8FNC - chains 7 and 8 of the 8 polymer chains in the assembly; structure by electron microscopy, 3.30 A resolution.

== Chain 7 ==
Molecule: RxLR effector protein
From: Trypanosoma brucei
UniProtKB: Q384B4 (Q384B4_TRYB2); residues 1-174 here = UniProt positions 1-174
Amino-acid sequence (174 residues; row label = number of the first residue in the row):
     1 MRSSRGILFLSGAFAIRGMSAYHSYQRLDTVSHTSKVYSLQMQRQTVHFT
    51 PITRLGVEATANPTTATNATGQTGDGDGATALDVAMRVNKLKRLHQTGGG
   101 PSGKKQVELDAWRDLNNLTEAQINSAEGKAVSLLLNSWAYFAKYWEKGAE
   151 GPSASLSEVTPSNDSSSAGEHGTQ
Unresolved in the structure: 1-79, 150-174

== Chain 8 ==
Molecule: Mitochondrial RNA binding complex 1 subunit
From: Trypanosoma brucei
UniProtKB: Q389W4 (Q389W4_TRYB2); numbering as in UniProt (aligned over 1-545)
Amino-acid sequence (545 residues; each row starts with the number of its first residue):
     1 MLNVLSSTASAALATVVVARPSALHLIFERCKLNLVEFTAQDVYQICTTA
    51 YNMDTLGMLQDPDFMRGLHDAFRRSDQTVISPFQANLIADTFRKVGINSM
   101 PKEVSVPEEDAISPESLILVLRNMNITKQRDERKINEVLKLMFPILDEFS
   151 PTQLSLTVTELARLKSTNADFVGKLAKRIMEYNDDLSALDISSAAVSLAY
   201 CPGISHNILYRMMQIVEERMGEFQPEDYINVLHALNTLGPKFVNTFRKIV
   251 ECGLQHVENMDAVTLTNYMVCFSTMDYKQREHIDIYADALVEVATDLSEK
   301 DLVMAFIALQRLRLLSDTMFGTMASCVIRYAAKMDPRNIAPIMDICSTVP
   351 HASDHLMKVLMDRAVECTRILTANQLGDILDILGLYPPAREHPLVQLFGK
   401 QARLRLDLMGPDALANATRGLANLGYADPEYYAQAAETGFRYGFKDWTLL
   451 EPMLMGLSITGQCPPTMVRVLGSHIAPMARSMSLMEIERANRYLRRLGCE
   501 DDFVYKAMASRVLQFVKEVTPEMPEDLQVLLQRGAVEPGAAPGVM
Unresolved in the structure: 1-18, 535-545

== How chain 7 and chain 8 interact ==
Residue-residue contacts (31):
  Glu120(7) with Leu26(8)
  Ile123(7) with Ile27(8), hydrophobic; Arg30(8), hydrogen bond (backbone-side chain)
  Asn124(7) with Arg30(8), hydrogen bond (backbone-side chain)
  Ser125(7) with Arg30(8)
  Ala126(7) with Arg30(8), hydrogen bond (backbone-side chain)
  Gly128(7) with Val36(8); Glu37(8); Phe38(8); Asp42(8)
  Lys129(7) with Asp42(8), hydrogen bond (backbone-side chain)
  Val131(7) with Cys31(8), hydrophobic; Phe38(8), hydrophobic
  Ser132(7) with Ile46(8)
  Leu134(7) with Ile27(8), hydrophobic
  Leu135(7) with Leu24(8), hydrophobic; Ile27(8), hydrophobic; Phe28(8), hydrophobic; Leu56(8)
  Asn136(7) with Thr49(8), hydrogen bond
  Trp138(7) with Pro21(8), hydrophobic; Leu56(8)
  Ala139(7) with Thr49(8); Met53(8); Thr55(8), hydrogen bond (backbone-side chain); Leu56(8), hydrophobic
  Tyr140(7) with Met53(8)
  Ala142(7) with Thr55(8)
  Lys143(7) with Met53(8); Thr55(8)
  Ala149(7) with Ala19(8)
Other interface residues (no listed pair), chain 7 (20 interface residues in all): Leu115, Glu127
Other interface residues (no listed pair), chain 8 (21 interface residues in all): Ala23, Gln45, Met58, Phe64

== In short ==
20 residues of chain 7 face 21 of chain 8 across their interface; the contacts include 6 hydrogen bonds. Among
the polar pairs are Ile123(7)-Arg30(8), Asn124(7)-Arg30(8) and Ala126(7)-Arg30(8).
Here chain 7 is RxLR effector protein and chain 8 is Mitochondrial RNA binding complex 1 subunit, both from
Trypanosoma brucei. Entry 8FNC (Cryo-EM structure of RNase-treated RESC-C in trypanosomal RNA editing) was
determined by electron microscopy (same publication as 8FN4, 8FN6, 8FNF, 8FNI and 8FNK).
